Entry 6C24 (electron microscopy, 3.50 A resolution); this record covers chains A and Q of the 12 polymer chains in the assembly.

# Chain A (and Q)
Protein: Polycomb protein SUZ12
Organism: Homo sapiens
Notes: chain Q of this document is another copy of the same molecule, construct and numbering; everything in this record applies to it too
UniProtKB: Q15022 (SUZ12_HUMAN); residues 1-739 here = UniProt positions 1-739
Sequence (739 residues; row label = number of the first residue in the row):
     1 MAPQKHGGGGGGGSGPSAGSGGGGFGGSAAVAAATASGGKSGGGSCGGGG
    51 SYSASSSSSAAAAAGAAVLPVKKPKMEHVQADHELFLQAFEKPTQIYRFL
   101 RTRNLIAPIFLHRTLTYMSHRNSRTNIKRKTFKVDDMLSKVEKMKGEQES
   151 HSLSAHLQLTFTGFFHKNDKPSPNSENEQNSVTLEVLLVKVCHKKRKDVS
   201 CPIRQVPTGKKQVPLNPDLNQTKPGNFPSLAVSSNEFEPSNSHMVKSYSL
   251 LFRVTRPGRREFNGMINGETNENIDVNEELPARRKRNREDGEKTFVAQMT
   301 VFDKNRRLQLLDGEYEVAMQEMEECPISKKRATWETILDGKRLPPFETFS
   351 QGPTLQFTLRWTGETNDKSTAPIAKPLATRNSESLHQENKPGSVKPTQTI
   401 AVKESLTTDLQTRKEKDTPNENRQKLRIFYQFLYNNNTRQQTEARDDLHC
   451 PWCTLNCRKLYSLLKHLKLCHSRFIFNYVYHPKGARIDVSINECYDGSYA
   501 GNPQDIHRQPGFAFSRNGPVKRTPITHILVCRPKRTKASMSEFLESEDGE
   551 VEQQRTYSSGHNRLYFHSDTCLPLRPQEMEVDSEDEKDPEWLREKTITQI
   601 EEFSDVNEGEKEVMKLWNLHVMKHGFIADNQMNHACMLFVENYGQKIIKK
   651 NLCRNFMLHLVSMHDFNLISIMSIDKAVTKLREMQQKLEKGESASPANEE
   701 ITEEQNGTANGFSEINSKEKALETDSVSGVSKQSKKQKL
Not modelled in the structure: 1-425, 549-739 (chain Q: 1-80, 147-739)
Cystine bridges: Cys450-Cys453
Glycans and other covalent adducts: covalent link Tyr461-Glu542

# Chain A / chain Q interface
Contacting residue pairs (36; chain A residue first):
  Phe432(A) - Phe86(Q)  hydrophobic
  Tyr434(A) - Leu85(Q)
  Tyr434(A) - Phe86(Q)  hydrophobic
  Tyr434(A) - Ala89(Q)  hydrophobic
  Arg439(A) - Phe86(Q)
  Gln440(A) - Phe86(Q)
  Pro451(A) - Arg98(Q)  hydrogen bond (backbone-side chain)
  Trp452(A) - Thr94(Q)
  Trp452(A) - Arg98(Q)  hydrogen bond (backbone-side chain)
  Trp452(A) - Arg101(Q)
  Cys453(A) - Arg101(Q)
  Thr454(A) - Arg101(Q)
  Thr454(A) - Leu105(Q)
  Leu455(A) - His112(Q)
  Leu455(A) - Met118(Q)  hydrophobic
  Leu455(A) - Arg121(Q)
  Asn456(A) - Arg121(Q)
  Cys457(A) - Met118(Q)  hydrophobic
  Arg458(A) - His120(Q)
  Lys459(A) - His120(Q)
  Ser462(A) - Tyr117(Q)  hydrogen bond (side chain-backbone)
  Ser462(A) - Met118(Q)  hydrogen bond
  Ser462(A) - His120(Q)
  Lys465(A) - Tyr117(Q)
  His466(A) - His112(Q)
  His466(A) - Tyr117(Q)
  Leu469(A) - Tyr117(Q)  hydrophobic
  Cys470(A) - Tyr97(Q)
  Cys470(A) - Tyr117(Q)  hydrogen bond
  His471(A) - Tyr97(Q)
  Ser472(A) - Tyr97(Q)  hydrogen bond (backbone-side chain)
  Arg473(A) - Ile96(Q)
  Arg473(A) - Tyr97(Q)  hydrogen bond (backbone-side chain)
  Phe474(A) - Pro93(Q)  hydrophobic
  Val489(A) - Phe90(Q)  hydrophobic
  Ile491(A) - Phe90(Q)
Also at the interface, not in a pair above, chain A (26 interface residues in all): Leu433, Tyr461
Also at the interface, not in a pair above, chain Q (18 interface residues in all): His83, Phe110

# Summary
Chain A and chain Q form an interface of 26 and 18 residues respectively; the contacts include 7 hydrogen
bonds. Polar pairs include Pro451(A)-Arg98(Q), Trp452(A)-Arg98(Q) and Ser462(A)-Tyr117(Q).
Chain A and chain Q are both Polycomb protein SUZ12 (Homo sapiens); the structure, Cryo-EM structure of PRC2
bound to cofactors AEBP2 and JARID2 in the Extended Active State, was determined by electron microscopy,
deposited together with 6C23.
